Entry 9I8V (electron microscopy, 3.33 A resolution); this record covers chains C and E of the 5 polymer chains in the assembly.

[Chain C]
Name: RNA-splicing ligase RtcB homolog
From: Danio rerio
Notes: EC 6.5.1.8
UniProtKB: Q6NZS4 (RTCB_DANRE); numbering as in UniProt (aligned over 1-505)
Amino-acid sequence (519 residues; row label = number of the first residue in the row; numbers below 1 keep their minus sign (Met-13 is residue -13)):
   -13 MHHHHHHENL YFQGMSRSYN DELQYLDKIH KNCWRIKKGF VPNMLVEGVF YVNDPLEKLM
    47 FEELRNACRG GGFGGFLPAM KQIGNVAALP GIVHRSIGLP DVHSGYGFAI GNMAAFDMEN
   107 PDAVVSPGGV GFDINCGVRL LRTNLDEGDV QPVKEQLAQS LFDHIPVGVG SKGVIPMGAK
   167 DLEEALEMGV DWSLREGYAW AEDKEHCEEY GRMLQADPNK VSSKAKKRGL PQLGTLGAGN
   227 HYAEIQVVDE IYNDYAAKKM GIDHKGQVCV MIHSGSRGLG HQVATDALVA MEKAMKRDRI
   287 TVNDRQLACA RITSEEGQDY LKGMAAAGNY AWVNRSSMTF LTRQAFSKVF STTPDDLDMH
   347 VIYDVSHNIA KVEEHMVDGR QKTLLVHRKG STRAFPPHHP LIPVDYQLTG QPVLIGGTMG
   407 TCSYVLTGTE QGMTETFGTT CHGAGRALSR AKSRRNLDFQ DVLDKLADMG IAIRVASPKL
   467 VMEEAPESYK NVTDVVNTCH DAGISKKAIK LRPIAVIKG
Unresolved in the structure: -13 to 2, 56-59, 433-475
Differences from the reference sequence: initiating methionine (-13); expression tag (-12 to 0)
Curated features (UniProtKB/Swiss-Prot):
  - active site: His428 (GMP-histidine intermediate)
  - binding site (Mn(2+)): Asp119, Cys122, His227, His259, His353
  - binding site (GMP): Asn226 to Glu230, His353, Asn354, Gly402 to Met405, Ser409, His428 to Gly431, Lys504
From the paper describing this entry:
  - mutagenesis - R263A: abolished catalytic activity

[Chain E]
Name: RNA transcription, translation and transport factor protein
From: Danio rerio
UniProtKB: Q7ZUH1 (RTRAF_DANRE); residues 1-242 here = UniProt positions 1-242
Amino-acid sequence (242 residues; numbered 1 to 242; the number before each row is that of its first residue):
     1 MFRRKLTALE YHNPTGFDCK DETEFRNFIV WLEDQKIRHY KIEDRGNLRN IPSSDWPKYF
    61 EKYLQDVNCP FSVQERQETV DWLLGLAVRF EYGDNVEKYR NCKPVTETND VQKSADPLIN
   121 LDSNNPDFKA GVLALANLLK IQRHDDYLVM LKAIKILVQE RLTPDAIAKA SQAKEGLPVT
   181 LDKHILGFDT GDATLNEAAQ ILRLLHIEEL RELQTKINEA IVAVQAIIAD PKTDHRLGKV
   241 GR
Unresolved in the structure: 106-123, 172-178, 229-242
Differences from the reference sequence: variant Ile201 (Val in Q7ZUH1)

[Chain C / chain E interface]
Contacting residue pairs - 19 pairs, chain C then chain E:
  Leu180(C) with Ile221(E), hydrophobic; Gln225(E), hydrogen bond (backbone-side chain)
  Arg181(C) with Ile228(E)
  Ala185(C) with Gln225(E)
  Ala187(C) with Asn218(E); Ile221(E), hydrophobic; Val222(E), hydrophobic
  Glu191(C) with Gln214(E), hydrogen bond; Asn218(E)
  Tyr241(C) with His184(E)
  Lys245(C) with Arg211(E)
  His384(C) with Ile185(E), hydrogen bond (side chain-backbone); Arg203(E), hydrogen bond
  Val390(C) with Ile207(E); Leu210(E), hydrophobic; Arg211(E)
  Leu394(C) with Ile185(E); Leu204(E), hydrophobic
  Glu416(C) with Gly187(E)
Interface residues without a listed pair, chain C (15 interface residues in all): Glu188, Lys244, Pro383, Asp391
Interface residues without a listed pair, chain E (16 interface residues in all): Val179, Leu186
Interface features reported in the paper:
  - interface residues, chain C: Pro340(C)

[Overview]
Chain C and chain E form an interface of 15 and 16 residues respectively, with 4 hydrogen bonds. Polar pairs
include Leu180(C)-Gln225(E), Glu191(C)-Gln214(E) and His384(C)-Ile185(E). UniProt lists active-site residue
His428(C), 5 Mn2+-binding residues and 17 GMP-binding residues on chain C. From the paper: R263A of chain C
abolishes catalytic activity; the interface residue Pro340(C).
Chain C is RNA-splicing ligase RtcB homolog and chain E is RNA transcription, translation and transport factor
protein, both from Danio rerio; the structure, Cryo-EM structure of the Danio rerio tRNA ligase complex, was
determined by electron microscopy.
